PDB entry 2JQK | solution NMR | chains A and B

Chain A:
Protein: Vacuolar protein sorting-associating protein 4B
From: Homo sapiens
Notes: fragment: MIT domain, residues 1-86
UniProt: O75351 (VPS4B_HUMAN); residues 4-89 here correspond to UniProt positions 1-86 (UniProt number = residue number - 3)
Chain sequence (89 residues; row label = number of the first residue in the row):
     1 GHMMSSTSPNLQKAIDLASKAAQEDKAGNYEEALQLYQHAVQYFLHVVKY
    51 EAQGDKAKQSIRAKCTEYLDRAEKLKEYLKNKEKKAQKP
Unresolved in the structure: 1-9, 82-89
Sequence notes: cloning artifact (1-3)

Chain B:
Protein: Charged multivesicular body protein 2b
From: Homo sapiens
Notes: fragment: C-terminal sequence database residues 195-213
UniProt: Q9UQN3 (CHM2B_HUMAN); residues 111-129 here correspond to UniProt positions 195-213 (UniProt number = residue number + 84)
Chain sequence (19 residues; numbered 111 to 129; the number before each row is that of its first residue):
   111 KATISDEEIERQLKALGVD
Unresolved in the structure: 111-115
Curated features (UniProtKB/Swiss-Prot):
  - motif: Glu117 to Gly127 (MIT-interacting motif)
  - modified residue: Ser115 (Phosphoserine)

Chain A / chain B interface:
Pairs across the interface - 16 pairs, chain A then chain B:
  Gln38(A) - Leu126(B)
  Gln38(A) - Gly127(B)
  Val41(A) - Leu123(B)
  Gln42(A) - Leu123(B)
  Leu45(A) - Glu120(B)
  Leu45(A) - Leu123(B)
  Arg62(A) - Asp116(B)
  Arg62(A) - Ile119(B)
  Cys65(A) - Ile119(B)
  Thr66(A) - Ile119(B)
  Leu69(A) - Ile119(B)
  Leu69(A) - Gln122(B)
  Leu69(A) - Leu123(B)
  Leu69(A) - Leu126(B)
  Glu73(A) - Gln122(B)
  Glu73(A) - Leu126(B)
Interface residues without a listed pair, chain A (12 interface residues in all): Ala63, Asp70, Ala72

Summary:
Chain A and chain B form an interface of 12 and 7 residues respectively.
Here chain A is Vacuolar protein sorting-associating protein 4B and chain B is Charged multivesicular body
protein 2b, both from Homo sapiens. Entry 2JQK (VPS4B MIT-CHMP2B Complex) was determined by solution NMR,
deposited together with 2JQ9.
